Entry 5UHD (X-ray diffraction, 4.01 A resolution (low resolution: residue-level contacts below are approximate; hydrogen-bond / salt-bridge calls are withheld)); this record covers chains C and F of the 8 polymer chains in the assembly.

Chain C:
Protein: DNA-directed RNA polymerase subunit beta
Source organism: Mycobacterium tuberculosis (strain ATCC 25618 / H37Rv)
Notes: EC 2.7.7.6
Reference sequence: P9WGY9 (RPOB_MYCTU); numbering as in UniProt (aligned over 1-1178)
Amino-acid sequence (1178 residues; numbered 1 to 1178; the number before each row is that of its first residue):
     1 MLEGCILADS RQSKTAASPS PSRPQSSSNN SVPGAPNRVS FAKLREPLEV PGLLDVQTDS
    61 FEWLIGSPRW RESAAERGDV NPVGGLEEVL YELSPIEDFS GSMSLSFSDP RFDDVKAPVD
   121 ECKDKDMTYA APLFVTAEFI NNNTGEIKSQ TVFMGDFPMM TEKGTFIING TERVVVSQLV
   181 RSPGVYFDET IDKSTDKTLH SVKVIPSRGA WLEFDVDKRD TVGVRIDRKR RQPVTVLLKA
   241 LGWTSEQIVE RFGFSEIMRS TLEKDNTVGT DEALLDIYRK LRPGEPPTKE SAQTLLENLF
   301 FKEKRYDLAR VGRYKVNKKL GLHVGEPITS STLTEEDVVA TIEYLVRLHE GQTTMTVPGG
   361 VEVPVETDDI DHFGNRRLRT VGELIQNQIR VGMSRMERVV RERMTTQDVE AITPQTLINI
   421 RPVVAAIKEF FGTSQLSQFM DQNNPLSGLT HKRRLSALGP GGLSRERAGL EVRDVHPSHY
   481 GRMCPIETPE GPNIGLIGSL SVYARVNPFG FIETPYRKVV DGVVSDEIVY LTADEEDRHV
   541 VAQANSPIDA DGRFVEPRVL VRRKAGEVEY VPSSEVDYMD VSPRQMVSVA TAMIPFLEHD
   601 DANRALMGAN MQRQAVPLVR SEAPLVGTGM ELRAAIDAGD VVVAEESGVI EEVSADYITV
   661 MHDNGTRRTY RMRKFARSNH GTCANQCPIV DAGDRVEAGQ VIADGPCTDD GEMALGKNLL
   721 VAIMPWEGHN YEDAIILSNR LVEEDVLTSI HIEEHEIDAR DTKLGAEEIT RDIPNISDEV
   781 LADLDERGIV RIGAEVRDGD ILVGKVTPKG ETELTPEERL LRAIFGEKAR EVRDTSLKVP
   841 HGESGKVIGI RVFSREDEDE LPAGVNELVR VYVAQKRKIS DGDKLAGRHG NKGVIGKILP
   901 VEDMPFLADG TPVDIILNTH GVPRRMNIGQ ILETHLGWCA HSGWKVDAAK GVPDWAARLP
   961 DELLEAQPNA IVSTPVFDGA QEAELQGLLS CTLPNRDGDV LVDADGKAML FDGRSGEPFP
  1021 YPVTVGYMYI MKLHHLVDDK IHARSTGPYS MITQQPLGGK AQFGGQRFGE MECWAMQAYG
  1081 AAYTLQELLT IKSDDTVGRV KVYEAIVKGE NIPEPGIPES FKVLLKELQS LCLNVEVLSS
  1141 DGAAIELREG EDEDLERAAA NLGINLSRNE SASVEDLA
Unresolved in the structure: 1-27, 1154-1178
Ligand contacts: rifampicin (RFP): Arg173, Val176, Ser434, Gln435, Leu436, Ser437, Gln438, Phe439, Met440, Asp441, His451, Arg454, Ser456, Leu458, Arg465, Pro489, Asn493, Ile497, Asn610, Arg613, His680

Chain F:
Protein: RNA polymerase sigma factor SigA
Source organism: Mycobacterium tuberculosis (strain ATCC 25618 / H37Rv)
Reference sequence: P9WGI1 (SIGA_MYCTU); residue numbers follow UniProt; this construct covers 1-528
Amino-acid sequence (528 residues; each row starts with the number of its first residue):
     1 MAATKASTAT DEPVKRTATK SPAASASGAK TGAKRTAAKS ASGSPPAKRA TKPAARSVKP
    61 ASAPQDTTTS TIPKRKTRAA AKSAAAKAPS ARGHATKPRA PKDAQHEAAT DPEDALDSVE
   121 ELDAEPDLDV EPGEDLDLDA ADLNLDDLED DVAPDADDDL DSGDDEDHED LEAEAAVAPG
   181 QTADDDEEIA EPTEKDKASG DFVWDEDESE ALRQARKDAE LTASADSVRA YLKQIGKVAL
   241 LNAEEEVELA KRIEAGLYAT QLMTELSERG EKLPAAQRRD MMWICRDGDR AKNHLLEANL
   301 RLVVSLAKRY TGRGMAFLDL IQEGNLGLIR AVEKFDYTKG YKFSTYATWW IRQAITRAMA
   361 DQARTIRIPV HMVEVINKLG RIQRELLQDL GREPTPEELA KEMDITPEKV LEIQQYAREP
   421 ISLDQTIGDE GDSQLGDFIE DSEAVVAVDA VSFTLLQDQL QSVLDTLSER EAGVVRLRFG
   481 LTDGQPRTLD EIGQVYGVTR ERIRQIESKT MSKLRHPSRS QVLRDYLD
Unresolved in the structure: 1-206, 428-429

How chain C and chain F interact:
Contacting residue pairs (64; chain C residue first):
  Val152(C) with Gln388(F)
  Phe153(C) with Leu387(F); Gln388(F); Gly391(F); Arg392(F)
  Asp156(C) with Glu393(F)
  Arg279(C) with Ala215(F)
  Arg282(C) with Arg229(F)
  Pro283(C) with Ser224(F)
  Gly284(C) with Ala219(F); Thr222(F); Lys233(F)
  Glu285(C) with Ala219(F); Arg229(F)
  Pro287(C) with Leu212(F); Arg216(F)
  Lys289(C) with Asp207(F); Leu212(F)
  Arg398(C) with Lys308(F); Arg309(F); Thr311(F)
  Glu402(C) with Arg309(F)
  Gln415(C) with Gln388(F)
  Ile420(C) with Leu387(F)
  Arg421(C) with Gly380(F)
  Asn775(C) with Leu527(F)
  Thr815(C) with Phe453(F)
  Pro816(C) with Phe479(F); Gly480(F)
  Glu817(C) with Gln457(F)
  Arg819(C) with Arg478(F); Phe479(F); Pro486(F)
  Leu820(C) with Leu460(F); Val475(F)
  Leu821(C) with Leu456(F); Leu523(F)
  Ala823(C) with Met511(F)
  Ile824(C) with Leu514(F); Leu523(F)
  Phe825(C) with Ser518(F); Leu523(F); Arg524(F); Leu527(F)
  Glu827(C) with Arg524(F); Leu527(F)
  Arg855(C) with Leu411(F)
  Glu860(C) with Pro396(F)
  Ala863(C) with Leu411(F); Gln415(F)
  Pro1048(C) with Glu440(F)
  Tyr1049(C) with Asp441(F)
  Ser1050(C) with Asp441(F)
  Met1051(C) with Ile439(F); Glu440(F); Asp441(F)
  Gln1054(C) with Asp441(F)
  Leu1057(C) with Asp437(F); Phe438(F); Glu440(F)
  Tyr1103(C) with Ala447(F); Val448(F)
  Glu1104(C) with Val451(F)
  Val1107(C) with Val451(F)
Interface residues without a listed pair, chain C (48 interface residues in all): Lys116, Pro132, Glu272, Leu275, Pro862, Thr1046, Gln1062, Arg1099, Val1100, Lys1108
Interface residues without a listed pair, chain F (57 interface residues in all): Ser209, Ala211, Arg384, Arg418, Ala444, Val445, Ala450, Thr454, Leu455, Leu481, Arg515, Tyr526, Asp528

In short:
48 residues of chain C and 57 residues of chain F are in contact. Chain C binds rifampicin.
Chain C is DNA-directed RNA polymerase subunit beta and chain F is RNA polymerase sigma factor SigA, both from
Mycobacterium tuberculosis (strain ATCC 25618 / H37Rv); the structure, Crystal structure of Mycobacterium
tuberculosis transcription initiation complex containing 4nt RNA in complex with Rifampin, was determined by
X-ray diffraction together with 5UH5, 5UH6, 5UH8, 5UH9, 5UHA, 5UHB and 4 further entries from the same study.
